Entry 4YL9 (X-ray diffraction, 2.35 A resolution); this record covers chains C and D of the 4 polymer chains in the assembly.

== Chain C (and D) ==
Name: Heat shock protein Hsp20
From: Sulfolobus solfataricus (strain 98/2)
Notes: chain D of this document is another copy of the same molecule, construct and numbering; everything in this record applies to it too
Reference sequence: D0KNS6 (D0KNS6_SULS9); residues 1-124 here = UniProt positions 1-124
Sequence (124 residues; row label = number of the first residue in the row):
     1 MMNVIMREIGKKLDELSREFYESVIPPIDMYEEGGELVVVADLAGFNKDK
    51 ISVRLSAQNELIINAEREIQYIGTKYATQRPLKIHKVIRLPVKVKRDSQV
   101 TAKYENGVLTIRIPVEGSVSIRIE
Unresolved in the structure: 1-2 (chain D: 1)
Bound ions: Ca2+ site 1 near Glu-68 (its only coordinating residue here)
From the paper describing this entry:
  - mutagenesis - L16W, F20W: unchanged growth
  - mutagenesis - M2S (10-fold), L13W (20-fold): decreased growth
  - mutagenesis - L13S (10- fold): increased growth

== Interface between chain C and chain D ==
Residue-residue contacts - 89 pairs, chain C then chain D:
  Arg-18(C) / Asp-29(D)  salt bridge
  Phe-20(C) / Phe-20(D)  hydrophobic
  Phe-20(C) / Val-24(D)  hydrophobic
  Tyr-21(C) / Val-24(D)  hydrogen bond (side chain-backbone)
  Tyr-21(C) / Pro-27(D)  hydrophobic
  Tyr-21(C) / Lys-86(D)
  Val-24(C) / Phe-20(D)  hydrophobic
  Val-24(C) / Tyr-21(D)  hydrogen bond (backbone-side chain)
  Ile-25(C) / Ile-25(D)  hydrophobic
  Pro-26(C) / Tyr-21(D)
  Pro-27(C) / Tyr-21(D)
  Pro-27(C) / Gln-79(D)
  Pro-27(C) / Arg-80(D)
  Ile-28(C) / Ala-77(D)
  Ile-28(C) / Thr-78(D)
  Ile-28(C) / Gln-79(D)  hydrogen bond (backbone-backbone)
  Asp-29(C) / Ile-69(D)
  Asp-29(C) / Tyr-71(D)  hydrogen bond
  Asp-29(C) / Ala-77(D)
  Asp-29(C) / Thr-78(D)
  Asp-29(C) / Gln-79(D)  hydrogen bond (side chain-backbone)
  Asp-29(C) / Arg-80(D)  salt bridge
  Met-30(C) / Lys-75(D)
  Met-30(C) / Tyr-76(D)  hydrogen bond (backbone-backbone)
  Met-30(C) / Ala-77(D)  hydrogen bond (backbone-backbone)
  Tyr-31(C) / Tyr-71(D)  hydrophobic
  Tyr-31(C) / Ile-72(D)
  Tyr-31(C) / Thr-74(D)
  Tyr-31(C) / Lys-75(D)
  Glu-32(C) / Ile-72(D)
  Glu-32(C) / Gly-73(D)
  Glu-32(C) / Thr-74(D)  hydrogen bond (backbone-backbone)
  Glu-33(C) / Ile-72(D)
  Val-40(C) / Tyr-71(D)
  Val-40(C) / Arg-80(D)
  Asp-42(C) / Ala-44(D)
  Asp-42(C) / Arg-67(D)  salt bridge
  Asp-42(C) / Arg-80(D)  salt bridge
  Asp-42(C) / Pro-81(D)
  Leu-43(C) / Ala-44(D)
  Ala-44(C) / Asp-42(D)
  Ala-44(C) / Leu-43(D)
  Ala-44(C) / Asn-106(D)
  Ala-44(C) / Gly-107(D)
  Gly-45(C) / Asn-106(D)  hydrogen bond (backbone-backbone)
  Gly-45(C) / Val-108(D)
  Phe-46(C) / Asn-106(D)
  Arg-67(C) / Asp-42(D)  salt bridge
  Ile-69(C) / Asp-29(D)
  Tyr-71(C) / Asp-29(D)  hydrogen bond
  Tyr-71(C) / Tyr-31(D)  hydrophobic
  Tyr-71(C) / Val-40(D)
  Ile-72(C) / Tyr-31(D)
  Ile-72(C) / Glu-33(D)
  Gly-73(C) / Glu-32(D)
  Thr-74(C) / Tyr-31(D)
  Thr-74(C) / Glu-32(D)  hydrogen bond (backbone-backbone)
  Lys-75(C) / Met-30(D)
  Tyr-76(C) / Met-30(D)  hydrogen bond (backbone-backbone)
  Tyr-76(C) / Glu-32(D)
  Tyr-76(C) / Leu-37(D)  hydrophobic
  Tyr-76(C) / Pro-91(D)  hydrophobic
  Tyr-76(C) / Val-92(D)
  Ala-77(C) / Ile-28(D)
  Ala-77(C) / Asp-29(D)
  Ala-77(C) / Met-30(D)  hydrogen bond (backbone-backbone)
  Thr-78(C) / Asp-29(D)
  Gln-79(C) / Pro-27(D)
  Gln-79(C) / Ile-28(D)  hydrogen bond (side chain-backbone)
  Gln-79(C) / Asp-29(D)  hydrogen bond (backbone-side chain)
  Gln-79(C) / Lys-86(D)
  Arg-80(C) / Pro-27(D)
  Arg-80(C) / Asp-29(D)  salt bridge
  Arg-80(C) / Val-40(D)
  Arg-80(C) / Asp-42(D)  salt bridge
  Pro-81(C) / Asp-42(D)
  Lys-86(C) / Tyr-21(D)
  Pro-91(C) / Tyr-76(D)  hydrophobic
  Asn-106(C) / Ala-44(D)
  Asn-106(C) / Gly-45(D)  hydrogen bond (backbone-backbone)
  Asn-106(C) / Phe-46(D)  hydrogen bond (side chain-backbone)
  Asn-106(C) / Tyr-104(D)
  Asn-106(C) / Asn-106(D)
  Asn-106(C) / Gly-107(D)
  Gly-107(C) / Ala-44(D)
  Gly-107(C) / Asn-106(D)
  Gly-107(C) / Gly-107(D)
  Val-108(C) / Gly-45(D)
  Val-108(C) / Arg-80(D)
Also at the interface, not in a pair above, chain C (40 interface residues in all): Leu-37, Val-92, Tyr-104
Also at the interface, not in a pair above, chain D (39 interface residues in all): Pro-26

== In short ==
40 residues of chain C and 39 residues of chain D are in contact, with 17 hydrogen bonds and 7 salt bridges.
Polar pairs include Arg-18(C)/Asp-29(D), Asp-29(C)/Arg-80(D) and Asp-42(C)/Arg-67(D). From the paper: M2S and
L13W of chain C reduce growth; L13S of chain C increases growth; 5 substitutions were tested in all.
Both chains are Heat shock protein Hsp20 (Sulfolobus solfataricus (strain 98/2)). Entry 4YL9 (Crystal
Structure of wild-type of hsp14.1 from Sulfolobus solfatataricus P2) was determined by X-ray diffraction
together with 4YLB and 4YLC from the same study.
